PDB entry 4KXU | X-ray diffraction, 0.98 A resolution | chain A

Chain A:
Protein: Transketolase
Source organism: Homo sapiens
Notes: EC 2.2.1.1
Reference sequence: P29401 (TKT_HUMAN); residue numbers follow UniProt; this construct covers 1-623
Amino-acid sequence (637 residues; each row starts with the number of its first residue):
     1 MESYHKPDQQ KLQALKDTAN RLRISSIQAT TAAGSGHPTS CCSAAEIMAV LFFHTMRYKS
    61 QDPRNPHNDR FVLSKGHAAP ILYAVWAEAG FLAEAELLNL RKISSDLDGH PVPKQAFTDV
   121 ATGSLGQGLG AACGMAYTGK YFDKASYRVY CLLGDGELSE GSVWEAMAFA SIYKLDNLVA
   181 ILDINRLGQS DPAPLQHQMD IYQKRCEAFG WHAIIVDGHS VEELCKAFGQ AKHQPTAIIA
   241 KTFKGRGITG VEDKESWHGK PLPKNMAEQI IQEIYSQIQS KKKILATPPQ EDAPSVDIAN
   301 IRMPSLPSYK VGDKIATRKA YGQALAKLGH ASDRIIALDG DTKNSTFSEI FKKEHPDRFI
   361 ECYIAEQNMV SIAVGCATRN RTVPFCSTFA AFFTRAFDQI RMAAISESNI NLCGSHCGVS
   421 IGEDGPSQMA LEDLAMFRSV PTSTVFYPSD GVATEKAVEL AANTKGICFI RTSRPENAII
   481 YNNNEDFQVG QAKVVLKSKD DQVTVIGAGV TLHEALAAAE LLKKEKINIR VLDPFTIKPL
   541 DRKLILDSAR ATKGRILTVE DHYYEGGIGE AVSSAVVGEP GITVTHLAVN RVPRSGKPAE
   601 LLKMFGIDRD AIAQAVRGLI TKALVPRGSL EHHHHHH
Unresolved in the structure: 1, 622-637
Construct notes: expression tag (624-637)
Metal / ion sites: Mg2+: Asp-155, Asn-185, Leu-187 (together with thiamine diphosphate); Na+: Asn-411, Ala-461, Thr-464
Ligand contacts:
  - D-sorbitol-6-phosphate (S6P): His-37, His-77, His-110, Gly-123, Gln-189, His-258, Arg-318, Ser-345, Phe-389, Phe-392, His-416, Asp-424, Gln-428, Arg-474
  - D-sorbitol-6-phosphate / thiamine diphosphate: His-37, Ser-40, Ser-43, Lys-75, His-77, His-110, Gly-123, Ser-124, Leu-125, Gly-154, Asp-155, Gly-156, Glu-157, Glu-160, Asp-183, Asn-185, Leu-187, Gly-188, Gln-189, Lys-244, His-258, Arg-318, Gly-340, Asp-341, Thr-342, Ser-345, Ile-364, Glu-366, Phe-389, Phe-392, Arg-395, Asp-398, His-416, Asp-424, Gln-428, Arg-474
  - thiamine diphosphate (TPP): Ser-40, Ser-43, Lys-75, His-77, Gly-123, Ser-124, Leu-125, Gly-154, Asp-155, Gly-156, Glu-157, Glu-160, Asp-183, Asn-185, Leu-187, Gly-188, Gln-189, Lys-244, His-258, Gly-340, Asp-341, Thr-342, Ile-364, Glu-366, Phe-392, Arg-395, Asp-398, Gln-428
UniProt features mapped onto this chain:
  - active site: Glu-366 (Proton donor)
  - binding site (substrate): His-37, His-258, Arg-318, Ser-345, His-416, Asp-424, Arg-474
  - binding site (thiamine diphosphate): Ser-40, His-77, Gly-123 to Leu-125, Gly-156, Asn-185, Lys-244, His-258, Phe-392, Gln-428
  - binding site (Mg(2+)): Asp-155, Asn-185, Leu-187
  - site (Important for catalytic activity): His-37, His-258
  - modified residue: Met-1 (N-acetylmethionine), Ser-3 (Phosphoserine), Lys-6 (N6-acetyllysine), Lys-11 (N6-acetyllysine), Ser-104 (Phosphoserine), Lys-144 (N6-acetyllysine), Lys-204 (N6-acetyllysine), Lys-232 (N6-acetyllysine), Lys-241 (N6-acetyllysine), Lys-260 (N6-acetyllysine), Tyr-275 (Phosphotyrosine), Thr-287 (Phosphothreonine), Ser-295 (Phosphoserine), Ser-345 (Phosphoserine), Lys-538 (N6-acetyllysine), Lys-603 (N6-acetyllysine)
  - cross-link: Lys-352 (Glycyl lysine isopeptide (Lys-Gly) (interchain with G-Cter in SUMO2))
  - natural variant: Arg-318 (R318C: In SDDHD)

Summary:
Bound to chain A: D-sorbitol-6-phosphate, thiamine diphosphate and D-sorbitol-6-phosphate / thiamine
diphosphate. The Mg2+ site is built by Asp-155, Asn-185 and Leu-187. From UniProt: active-site residue
Glu-366, 7 substrate-binding residues, 11 thiamine diphosphate-binding residues and 3 Mg2+-binding residues.
Chain A is Transketolase (Homo sapiens); the structure, Human transketolase in covalent complex with donor
ketose D-fructose-6-phosphate, was determined by X-ray diffraction (same publication as 4KXV, 4KXW, 4KXX and
4KXY).
